PDB entry 7XKH | electron microscopy, 3.10 A resolution | chains F and G of the 8 polymer chains in the assembly

Chain F:
Name: ATP synthase subunit beta
Organism: Bacillus sp. PS3
Notes: EC 7.1.2.2
Reference sequence: A0A0M4U1P9 (A0A0M4U1P9_BACP3); numbering as in UniProt (aligned over 1-473)
Sequence (484 residues; each row starts with the number of its first residue; numbers below 1 keep their minus sign (Met-10 is residue -10)):
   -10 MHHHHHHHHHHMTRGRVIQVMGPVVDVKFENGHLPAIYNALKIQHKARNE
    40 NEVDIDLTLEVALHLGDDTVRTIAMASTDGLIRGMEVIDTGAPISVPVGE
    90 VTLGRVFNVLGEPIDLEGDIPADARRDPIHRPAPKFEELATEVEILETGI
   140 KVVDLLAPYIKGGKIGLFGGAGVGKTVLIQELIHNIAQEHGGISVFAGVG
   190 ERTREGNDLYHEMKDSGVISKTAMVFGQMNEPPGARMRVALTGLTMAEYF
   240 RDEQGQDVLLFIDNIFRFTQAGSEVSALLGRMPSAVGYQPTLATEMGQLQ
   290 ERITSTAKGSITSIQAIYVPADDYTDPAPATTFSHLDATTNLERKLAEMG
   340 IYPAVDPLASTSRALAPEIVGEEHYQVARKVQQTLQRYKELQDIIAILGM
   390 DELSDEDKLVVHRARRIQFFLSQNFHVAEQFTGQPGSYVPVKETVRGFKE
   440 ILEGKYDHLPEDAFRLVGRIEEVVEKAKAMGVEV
Not modelled in the structure: -10 to 0, 472-473
Construct notes: initiating methionine (-10); expression tag (-9 to 0)

Chain G:
Name: ATP synthase gamma chain
Organism: Bacillus sp. PS3
Reference sequence: A0A0M4TPJ7 (A0A0M4TPJ7_BACP3); numbering as in UniProt (aligned over 1-285)
Sequence (285 residues; each row starts with the number of its first residue):
     1 MASLRDIKTRINATKKTSQITKAMEMVSTSKLNRAEQNAKSFVPYMEKIQ
    51 EVVANVALGAGGASHPMLVSRPVKKTGYLVITSDRGLAGAYNSNVLRLVY
   101 QTIQKRHASPDEYAIIVIGRVGLSFFRKRNMPVILDITRLPDQPSFADIK
   151 EIARKTVGLFADGTFDELYMYYNHYVSAIQQEVTERKLLPLTDLAENKQR
   201 TVYEFEPSQEEILDVLLPQYAESLIYGALLDAKASEHAARMTAMKNATDN
   251 ANELIRTLTLSYNRARQAAITQEITEIVAGANALQ
Not modelled in the structure: 1, 285

Interface between chain F and chain G:
Residue-residue contacts - 7 pairs, chain F then chain G:
  Met271(F) with Ala283(G), hydrophobic
  Asp382(F) with Arg10(G), salt bridge
  Ala385(F) with Asn250(G)
  Ile386(F) with Asn250(G)
  Asp390(F) with Gly89(G)
  Glu391(F) with Leu87(G)
  Asp394(F) with Lys128(G), salt bridge
Interface residues without a listed pair, chain G (9 interface residues in all): Ala88, Ala90, Ala247

Overview:
7 residues of chain F and 9 residues of chain G are in contact; the contacts include 2 salt bridges. Polar
pairs include Asp382(F)-Arg10(G) and Asp394(F)-Lys128(G).
Chain F is ATP synthase subunit beta and chain G is ATP synthase gamma chain, both from Bacillus sp. PS3; the
structure, Nucleotide-depleted F1 domain of FoF1-ATPase from Bacillus PS3, state1, was determined by electron
microscopy (same publication as 7XKO, 7XKP, 7XKQ and 7XKR).
